6USJ - chains J and C of the 22 polymer chains in the assembly; structure by electron microscopy, 10.50 A resolution (very low resolution: no residue pairs are listed; an interface is given only as per-side residue counts).

[Chain J]
Molecule: Widom 601 DNA
From: synthetic construct
Sequence (165 nucleotides; each row starts with the number of its first residue; numbers below 1 keep their minus sign (DA-81 is residue -81)):
   -81 ATCGCCAGGCCTGAGAATCCGGTGCCGAGGCCGCTCAATTGGTCGTAGAC
   -31 AGCTCTAGCACCGCTTAAACGCACGTACGCGCTGTCCCCCGCGTTTTAAC
    19 CGCCAAGGGGATTACTCCCTAGTCTCCAGGCACGTGTCAGATATATACAT
    69 CCAGGCCTTGTGGAT
Not modelled in the structure: -81 to -79, 82-83

[Chain C]
Name: Histone H2A
From: Homo sapiens
UniProt: Q08AJ9 (Q08AJ9_HUMAN); residues 0-129 here correspond to UniProt positions 1-130 (UniProt number = residue number + 1)
Sequence (133 residues; row label = number of the first residue in the row; numbers below 1 keep their minus sign (Gly-3 is residue -3)):
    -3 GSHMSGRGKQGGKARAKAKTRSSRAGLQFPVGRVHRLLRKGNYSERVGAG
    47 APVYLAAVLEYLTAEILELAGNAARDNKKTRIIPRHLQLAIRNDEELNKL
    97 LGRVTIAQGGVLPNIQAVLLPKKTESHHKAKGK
Not modelled in the structure: -3 to 10, 119-129
Differences from the reference sequence: expression tag (-3 to -1)

[Interface between chain J and chain C]
At this resolution (10 A) residue pairs are not listed: 11 residues of chain J and 14 of chain C lie at the interface.

[Summary]
11 residues of chain J and 14 residues of chain C are in contact.
Here chain J is Widom 601 DNA (synthetic construct) and chain C is Histone H2A (Homo sapiens). Entry 6USJ
(Structure of two nucleosomes bridged by human PARP2) was determined by electron microscopy.
